6MUO - chains E and J of the 13 polymer chains in the assembly; structure by electron microscopy, 3.60 A resolution.

[Chain E]
Protein: Histone H3-like centromeric protein A
From: Homo sapiens
UniProt: P49450 (CENPA_HUMAN); residues 38-139 here = UniProt positions 38-139
Amino-acid sequence (102 residues; row label = number of the first residue in the row):
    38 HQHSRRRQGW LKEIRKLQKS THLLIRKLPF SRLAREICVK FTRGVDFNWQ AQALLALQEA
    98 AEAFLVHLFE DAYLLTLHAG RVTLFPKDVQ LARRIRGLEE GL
Unresolved in the structure: 38-40
Curated features (UniProtKB/Swiss-Prot):
  - region: Gln39 to Leu54 (Important for flexibility of DNA ends that protrude from nucleosomes)
  - modified residue: Ser68 (Phosphoserine)

[Chain J]
Molecule: DNA/RNA
Sequence (147 nucleotides; numbered -73 to 73; the number before each row is that of its first residue; numbers below 1 keep their minus sign (DA-73 is residue -73)):
   -73 ATCGAGGAAG TTCATATAAA AGGCAAACGG AAGCATTCTC AGAATATTCT TTGTGATGAT
   -13 GGAGTTTCAC TCACAGAGCT GAACATGCCT TTTGATGGAG CAGTTTCCAA ATACACTTTT
    47 GGTAGAATCT GCAGGTGGAT ATTTGAT

[Interface between chain E and chain J]
Residue-residue contacts (12; chain E residue first):
  Arg63(E) with DT-14(J), salt bridge to the phosphate
  Arg72(E) with DT-23(J), salt bridge to the phosphate
  Asn85(E) with DT-24(J), phosphate contact; DT-23(J), phosphate contact
  Trp86(E) with DT-24(J), phosphate contact; DT-23(J), hydrogen bond to the phosphate
  Gln87(E) with DT-24(J), phosphate contact
  Ala88(E) with DT-24(J), phosphate contact
  Arg118(E) with DT-3(J), phosphate contact
  Val119(E) with DT-3(J), hydrogen bond to the phosphate
  Thr120(E) with DC-4(J), phosphate contact; DT-3(J), hydrogen bond to the phosphate
Interface residues without a listed pair, chain E (10 interface residues in all): Phe122
Interface residues without a listed pair, chain J (6 interface residues in all): DC-2

[Summary]
The interface between chain E and chain J involves 10 residues on one side and 6 on the other, with 3 hydrogen
bonds and 2 salt bridges. Polar contacts include Trp86(E)-DT-23(J), Val119(E)-DT-3(J) and Thr120(E)-DT-3(J).
Chain E is Histone H3-like centromeric protein A (Homo sapiens) and chain J is DNA/RNA; the structure, CENP-A
nucleosome bound by two copies of CENP-C(CD) and one copy CENP-N(NT), was determined by electron microscopy
(same publication as 6MUP).
